9O6S - chains S and T of the 24 polymer chains in the assembly; structure by electron microscopy, 21.00 A resolution (very low resolution: no residue pairs are listed; an interface is given only as per-side residue counts).

[Chain S]
Protein: Prohibitin-2
Organism: Homo sapiens
Reference sequence: Q99623 (PHB2_HUMAN); residues 1-299 here = UniProt positions 1-299
Amino-acid sequence (299 residues; each row starts with the number of its first residue):
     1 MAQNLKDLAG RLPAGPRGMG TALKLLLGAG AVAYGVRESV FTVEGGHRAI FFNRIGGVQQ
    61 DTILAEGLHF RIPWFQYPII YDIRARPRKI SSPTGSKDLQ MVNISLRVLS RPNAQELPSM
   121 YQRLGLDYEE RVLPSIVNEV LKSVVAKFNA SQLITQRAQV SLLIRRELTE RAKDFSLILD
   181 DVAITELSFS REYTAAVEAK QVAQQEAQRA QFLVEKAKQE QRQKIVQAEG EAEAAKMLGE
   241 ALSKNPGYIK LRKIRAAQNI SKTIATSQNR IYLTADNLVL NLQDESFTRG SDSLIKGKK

[Chain T]
Protein: Prohibitin 1
Organism: Homo sapiens
Reference sequence: P35232 (PHB1_HUMAN); residue numbers follow UniProt; this construct covers 1-272
Amino-acid sequence (272 residues; row label = number of the first residue in the row):
     1 MAAKVFESIG KFGLALAVAG GVVNSALYNV DAGHRAVIFD RFRGVQDIVV GEGTHFLIPW
    61 VQKPIIFDCR SRPRNVPVIT GSKDLQNVNI TLRILFRPVA SQLPRIFTSI GEDYDERVLP
   121 SITTEILKSV VARFDAGELI TQRELVSRQV SDDLTERAAT FGLILDDVSL THLTFGKEFT
   181 EAVEAKQVAQ QEAERARFVV EKAEQQKKAA IISAEGDSKA AELIANSLAT AGDGLIELRK
   241 LEAAEDIAYQ LSRSRNITYL PAGQSVLLQL PQ

[How chain S and chain T interact]
At this resolution (21 A) residue pairs are not listed: 49 residues of chain S and 50 of chain T lie at the interface.

[Summary]
Chain S and chain T form an interface of 49 and 50 residues respectively.
Chain S is Prohibitin-2 and chain T is Prohibitin 1, both from Homo sapiens; the structure, Structure of the
human prohibitin complex in the closed state, was determined by electron microscopy together with 9O6T from
the same study.
